8P4T - chains A and B of the 9 polymer chains in the assembly; structure by electron microscopy, 2.96 A resolution.

[Chain A (and B)]
Protein: Glycoprotein
Source organism: Mammarenavirus lujoense
Notes: chain B of this document is another copy of the same molecule, construct and numbering; everything in this record applies to it too
UniProt: C5ILC1 (C5ILC1_9VIRU); residues 59-221 here = UniProt positions 59-221
Sequence (163 residues; numbered 59 to 221; the number before each row is that of its first residue):
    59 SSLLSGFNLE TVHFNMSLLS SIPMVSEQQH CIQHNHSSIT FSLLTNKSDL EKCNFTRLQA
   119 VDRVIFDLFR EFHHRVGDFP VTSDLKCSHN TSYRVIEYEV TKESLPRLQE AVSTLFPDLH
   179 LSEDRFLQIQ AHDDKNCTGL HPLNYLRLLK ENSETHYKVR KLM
Not modelled in the structure: 59
Disulfide bonds: Cys89-Cys195, Cys111-Cys145
Glycans and other covalent adducts: N-acetylglucosamine (NAG) linked to Asn73, Asn93, Asn104, Asn148, Asn194; glycan linked to Asn112
Metal / ion sites: Na+: Glu212 (shared with Glu212(B) of chain B; 1 residue of chain C)
Residues lining bound ligands: N-acetylglucosamine (NAG; 2-acetamido-2-deoxy-beta-D-glucopyranose): Glu85, His199, Leu201
Reported in the primary citation:
  - self-association interface (contacts with another copy of this molecule): His131, Glu212, His214, Arg218, Met221
  - Na+ coordination: Glu212
  - post-translational modification sites: Asn112

[Interface between chain A and chain B]
Residue-residue contacts - 19 pairs, chain A then chain B:
  Glu212(A) - Ser211(B)  hydrogen bond (backbone-side chain)
  Glu212(A) - Glu212(B)
  Tyr215(A) - Glu129(B)  hydrogen bond
  Tyr215(A) - His132(B)
  Tyr215(A) - Asn210(B)
  Tyr215(A) - Ser211(B)
  Tyr215(A) - His214(B)
  Lys216(A) - Arg128(B)  hydrogen bond (backbone-side chain)
  Lys216(A) - Glu129(B)  salt bridge
  Lys216(A) - His132(B)
  Arg218(A) - Asp136(B)  salt bridge
  Arg218(A) - Arg218(B)
  Leu220(A) - Phe113(B)
  Leu220(A) - Phe124(B)  hydrophobic
  Leu220(A) - Arg128(B)
  Leu220(A) - His131(B)  hydrogen bond (backbone-side chain)
  Leu220(A) - His132(B)
  Met221(A) - Cys111(B)
  Met221(A) - Phe113(B)  hydrophobic
Also at the interface, not in a pair above, chain A (7 interface residues in all): Ser211
Also at the interface, not in a pair above, chain B (16 interface residues in all): Leu143, Leu207, Lys208

[In short]
The interface between chain A and chain B involves 7 residues on one side and 16 on the other; the contacts
include 4 hydrogen bonds and 2 salt bridges. Polar pairs include Lys216(A)-Glu129(B), Arg218(A)-Asp136(B) and
Glu212(A)-Ser211(B). Ligands of chain A: N-acetylglucosamine. The paper reports Na+ coordination by Glu212(A);
a modification site at Asn112(A).
Both chains are Glycoprotein (Mammarenavirus lujoense). Entry 8P4T (The spike complex of the Lujo Virus) was
determined by electron microscopy.
